Entry 2IBZ (X-ray diffraction, 2.30 A resolution); this record covers chains A and B of the 11 polymer chains in the assembly.

Chain A:
Name: Ubiquinol-cytochrome-c reductase complex core protein 1
Organism: Saccharomyces cerevisiae
Notes: EC 1.10.2.2
UniProt: P07256 (UQCR1_YEAST); residues 27-457 here = UniProt positions 27-457
Chain sequence (431 residues; row label = number of the first residue in the row):
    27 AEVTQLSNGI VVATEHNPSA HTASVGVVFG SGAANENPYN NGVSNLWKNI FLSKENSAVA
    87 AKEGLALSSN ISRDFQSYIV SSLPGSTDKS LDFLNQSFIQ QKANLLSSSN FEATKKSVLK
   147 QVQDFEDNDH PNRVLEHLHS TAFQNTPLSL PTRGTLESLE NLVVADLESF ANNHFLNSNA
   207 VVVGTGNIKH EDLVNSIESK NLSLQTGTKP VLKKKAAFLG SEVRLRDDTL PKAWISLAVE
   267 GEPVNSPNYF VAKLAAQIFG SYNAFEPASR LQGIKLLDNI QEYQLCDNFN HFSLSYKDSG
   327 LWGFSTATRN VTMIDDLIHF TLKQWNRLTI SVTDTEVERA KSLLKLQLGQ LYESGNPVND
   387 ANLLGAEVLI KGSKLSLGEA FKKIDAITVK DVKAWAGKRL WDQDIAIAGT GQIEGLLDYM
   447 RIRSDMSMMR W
Differences from the reference sequence: conflict D153 (Glu in P07256)

Chain B:
Name: Ubiquinol-cytochrome-c reductase complex core protein 2
Organism: Saccharomyces cerevisiae
Notes: EC 1.10.2.2
UniProt: P07257 (UQCR2_YEAST); residue numbers follow UniProt; this construct covers 17-368
Chain sequence (352 residues; row label = number of the first residue in the row):
    17 LTVSARDAPT KISTLAVKVH GGSRYATKDG VAHLLNRFNF QNTNTRSALK LVRESELLGG
    77 TFKSTLDREY ITLKATFLKD DLPYYVNALA DVLYKTAFKP HELTESVLPA ARYDYAVAEQ
   137 CPVKSAEDQL YAITFRKGLG NPLLYDGVER VSLQDIKDFA DKVYTKENLE VSGENVVEAD
   197 LKRFVDESLL STLPAGKSLV SKSEPKFFLG EENRVRFIGD SVAAIGIPVN KASLAQYEVL
   257 ANYLTSALSE LSGLISSAKL DKFTDGGLFT LFVRDQDSAV VSSNIKKIVA DLKKGKDLSP
   317 AINYTKLKNA VQNESVSSPI ELNFDAVKDF KLGKFNYVAV GDVSNLPYLD EL
Curated features (UniProtKB/Swiss-Prot):
  - modified residue (Phosphoserine): S141, S168

Chain A / chain B interface:
Residue-residue contacts (53; chain A residue first):
  H47(A) - A326(B)
  H47(A) - N329(B)  hydrogen bond
  T48(A) - L323(B)
  K80(A) - A263(B)
  K80(A) - E266(B)  hydrogen bond (side chain-backbone)
  S83(A) - A263(B)
  A84(A) - A263(B)
  A84(A) - L264(B)
  A87(A) - L264(B)  hydrophobic
  A87(A) - Y320(B)
  K88(A) - L264(B)
  K88(A) - P316(B)
  K88(A) - N319(B)
  G90(A) - N319(B)
  G90(A) - Y320(B)
  G90(A) - L323(B)
  L91(A) - Y320(B)
  A92(A) - L323(B)  hydrophobic
  S108(A) - L323(B)
  L109(A) - L323(B)  hydrophobic
  N289(A) - Y129(B)
  F291(A) - Y129(B)  hydrophobic
  E292(A) - R53(B)  salt bridge
  P293(A) - S122(B)
  P293(A) - A126(B)  hydrophobic
  R296(A) - E121(B)
  L297(A) - A64(B)
  L297(A) - L65(B)
  L297(A) - V68(B)
  L297(A) - R69(B)  hydrogen bond (backbone-side chain)
  Q298(A) - R69(B)
  Q298(A) - E72(B)
  G299(A) - R69(B)
  G299(A) - E72(B)  hydrogen bond (backbone-side chain)
  R365(A) - E72(B)  salt bridge
  S368(A) - E72(B)
  S368(A) - L73(B)  hydrogen bond (side chain-backbone)
  S368(A) - L74(B)
  S368(A) - G75(B)
  L369(A) - E72(B)
  L372(A) - G75(B)
  L372(A) - G76(B)
  L372(A) - T77(B)
  L372(A) - T92(B)
  L372(A) - F93(B)  hydrophobic
  G375(A) - I28(B)
  Q376(A) - T92(B)
  E379(A) - T26(B)  hydrogen bond
  E379(A) - K27(B)  hydrogen bond (side chain-backbone)
  E379(A) - I28(B)  hydrogen bond (side chain-backbone)
  G381(A) - N329(B)  hydrogen bond (backbone-side chain)
  G404(A) - K27(B)
  F407(A) - K27(B)
Also at the interface, not in a pair above, chain A (37 interface residues in all): S45, A46, E89, S107, A294, T361, K371
Also at the interface, not in a pair above, chain B (36 interface residues in all): Q57, K79, L94, S268, K322, V327, V332

Overview:
37 residues of chain A and 36 residues of chain B are in contact; the contacts include 9 hydrogen bonds and 2
salt bridges. Polar contacts include E292(A)-R53(B), R365(A)-E72(B) and H47(A)-N329(B).
Chain A is Ubiquinol-cytochrome-c reductase complex core protein 1 and chain B is Ubiquinol-cytochrome-c
reductase complex core protein 2, both from Saccharomyces cerevisiae; the structure, Yeast Cytochrome BC1
Complex with Stigmatellin, was determined by X-ray diffraction (same publication as 2JBL).
